PDB entry 9IJY | electron microscopy, 2.64 A resolution | chains A and B

Chain A (and B):
Protein: Solute carrier family 53 member 1
From: Homo sapiens
Notes: chain B of this document is another copy of the same molecule, construct and numbering; everything in this record applies to it too
Reference sequence: Q9UBH6 (S53A1_HUMAN); residues 1-696 here = UniProt positions 1-696
Sequence (712 residues; each row starts with the number of its first residue):
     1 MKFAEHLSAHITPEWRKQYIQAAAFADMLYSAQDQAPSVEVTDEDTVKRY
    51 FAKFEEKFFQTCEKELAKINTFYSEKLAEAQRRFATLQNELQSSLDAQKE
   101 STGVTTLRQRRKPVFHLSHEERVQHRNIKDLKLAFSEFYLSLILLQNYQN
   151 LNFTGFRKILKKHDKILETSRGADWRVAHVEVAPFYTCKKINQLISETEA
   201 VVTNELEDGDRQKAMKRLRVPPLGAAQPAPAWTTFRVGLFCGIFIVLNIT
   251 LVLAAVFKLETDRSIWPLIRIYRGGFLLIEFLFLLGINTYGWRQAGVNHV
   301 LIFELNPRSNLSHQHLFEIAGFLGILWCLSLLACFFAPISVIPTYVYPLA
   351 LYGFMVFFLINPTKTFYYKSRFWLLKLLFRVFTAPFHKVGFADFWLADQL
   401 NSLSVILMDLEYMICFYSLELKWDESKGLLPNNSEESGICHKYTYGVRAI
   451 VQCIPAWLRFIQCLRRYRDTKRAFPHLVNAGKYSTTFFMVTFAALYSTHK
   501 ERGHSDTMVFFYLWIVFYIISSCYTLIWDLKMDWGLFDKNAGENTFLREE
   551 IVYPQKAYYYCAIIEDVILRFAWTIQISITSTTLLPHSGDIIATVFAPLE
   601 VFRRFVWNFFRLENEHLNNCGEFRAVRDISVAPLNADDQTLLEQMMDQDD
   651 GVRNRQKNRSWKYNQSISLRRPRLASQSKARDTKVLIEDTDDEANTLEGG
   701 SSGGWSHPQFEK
Disordered / not traced: 1-228, 430-437, 629-712
Differences from the reference sequence: engineered mutation A22 (Tyr in Q9UBH6), A23 (Glu in Q9UBH6), A26 (Lys in Q9UBH6); linker (697-704); expression tag (705-712)
Swiss-Prot annotation at these positions:
  - region: K158 to K165 (Important for inositol polyphosphate binding)
  - binding site (phosphate): D398, N401, K482, Y483, R570, R603, R604
  - site: W573 (Gating residue for phosphate transport)
  - modified residue: S668 (Phosphoserine), T690 (Phosphothreonine)
  - natural variant: S136 (S136N: In IBGC6), L140 (L140P: In IBGC6), L145 (L145P: In IBGC6), L218 (L218S: In IBGC6), R459 (R459C: In IBGC6), N619 (N619D: In IBGC6), I629 (I629S: In IBGC6)
  - mutagenesis: K158 (K158A: Decreases phosphate efflux. Decreases phosphate efflux; when associated with A-161 and A-165), K161 (K161A: Decreases phosphate efflux; when associated with A-158 and A-165), K165 (K165A: Decreases phosphate efflux; when associated with A-158 and A-161), R211 (R211E: Increases phosphate efflux; when associated with E-219), R219 (R219E: Increases phosphate efflux; when associated with E-211), F235 (F235G: Decreases phosphate efflux), G238 (G238F: Monomeric; decreases phosphate efflux), L239 (L239G: Decreases phosphate efflux), G242 (G242F: Monomeric; decreases phosphate efflux), R270 (R270A: Decreases phosphate efflux), R273 (R273A: Decreases phosphate efflux), F394 (F394A: Increases phosphate efflux), 20 further mutagenesis entries in UniProt
Disulfide bonds: C415-C440
Residues lining bound ligands: 6PL ((4S,7R)-4-hydroxy-N,N,N-trimethyl-9-oxo-7-[(palmitoyloxy)methyl]-3,5,8-trioxa-4-phosphahexacosan-1-aminium 4-oxide): I271, G274, G275, L278, F281, L282, L285, T289, W292, H299, F303, L305, N306, S309, N310, L311, L316, I319, L323, Y352, M355, F358, L359, K369, S370, W373, L374, W395, L396, I406, D409, L410
From the paper describing this entry:
  - binding site for phosphate ion: D398, N401, K482, Y483, D529, R570, R604
  - contacts within the chain: E615-F623
  - conformationally variable residues (side-chain flip): W573

Interface between chain A and chain B:
Residue-residue contacts (16):
  A231(A) - T234(B)
  T234(A) - A231(B)
  T234(A) - F235(B)
  F235(A) - T234(B)
  F235(A) - G238(B)
  G238(A) - F235(B)
  G238(A) - G238(B)
  G238(A) - L239(B)  hydrogen bond (backbone-backbone)
  L239(A) - G238(B)  hydrogen bond (backbone-backbone)
  L239(A) - G242(B)
  G242(A) - L239(B)
  G242(A) - I243(B)
  I243(A) - G242(B)
  I243(A) - V246(B)  hydrophobic
  V246(A) - I243(B)  hydrophobic
  V246(A) - V246(B)  hydrophobic
Also at the interface, not in a pair above, chain A (12 interface residues in all): V237, C241, I245, L247
Also at the interface, not in a pair above, chain B (12 interface residues in all): V237, C241, I245, L247

Summary:
Chain A and chain B each contribute 12 residues to their interface, with 2 hydrogen bonds. Its one hydrogen
bond, G238(A)-L239(B), is backbone to backbone. Chain A binds compound 6PL. From the paper: a binding site for
phosphate ion at D398(A), N401(A) and K482(A) among others; conformational variability at W573(A).
Chain A and chain B are both Solute carrier family 53 member 1 (Homo sapiens); the structure, Homo sapiens
Xenotropic and Polytropic Retrovirus Receptor 1 (XPR1) with Y22A/E23A/K26A mutations, was determined by
electron microscopy (same publication as 9IJZ).
